PDB entry 8WYG | X-ray diffraction, 3.13 A resolution | chains C and D of the 4 polymer chains in the assembly

== Chain C (and D) ==
Protein: Bromodomain-containing protein 2
From: Homo sapiens
Notes: chain D of this document is another copy of the same molecule, construct and numbering; everything in this record applies to it too
UniProtKB: P25440 (BRD2_HUMAN); residue numbers follow UniProt; this construct covers 344-455
Chain sequence (136 residues; row label = number of the first residue in the row):
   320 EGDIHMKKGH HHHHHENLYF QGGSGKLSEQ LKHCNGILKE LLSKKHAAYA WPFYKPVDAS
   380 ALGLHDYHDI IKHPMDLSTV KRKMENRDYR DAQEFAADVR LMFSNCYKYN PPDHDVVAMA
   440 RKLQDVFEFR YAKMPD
Unresolved in the structure: 320-344, 455
Construct notes: expression tag (320-343)
Small-molecule neighbours:
  - XHN (2-[[5-[2-(4-fluoranyl-2,6-dimethyl-phenoxy)-5-(2-oxidanylpropan-2-yl)phenyl]-1-methyl-2-oxidanylidene-pyridin-4-yl]amino]-N-(4-oxidanylcyclohexyl)ethanamide), molecule 1: Ala-367, Trp-370, Met-438
  - XHN, molecule 2: Trp-370, Pro-371, Phe-372, Pro-375, Val-376, Asp-377, Leu-381, Leu-383, Cys-425, Tyr-428, Asn-429, His-433, Asp-434, Val-435, Met-438
Curated features (UniProtKB/Swiss-Prot):
  - mutagenesis: Val-376 (V376A: Abolished binding to histone H4 acetylated at 'Lys-12' (H4K12ac)), Leu-381 (L381A: Reduced binding to histone H4 acetylated at 'Lys-12' (H4K12ac)), Leu-383 (L383A: Reduced binding to histone H4 acetylated at 'Lys-12' (H4K12ac)), Asn-429 (N429A: Abolished binding to histone H4 acetylated at 'Lys-12' (H4K12ac))

== How chain C and chain D interact ==
Contacting residue pairs (31):
  Arg-419(C) with Arg-419(D)
  Ser-423(C) with Ala-451(D)
  Tyr-426(C) with Phe-448(D); Lys-452(D), hydrogen bond (backbone-side chain)
  Lys-427(C) with Ala-451(D); Lys-452(D), hydrogen bond (backbone-side chain)
  Asn-429(C) with Phe-448(D); Lys-452(D), hydrogen bond (backbone-side chain)
  Pro-430(C) with Phe-448(D)
  Pro-431(C) with Phe-448(D)
  Val-436(C) with Phe-448(D), hydrophobic
  Arg-440(C) with Asp-444(D), hydrogen bond (side chain-backbone); Phe-448(D)
  Gln-443(C) with Asp-444(D), hydrogen bond; Glu-447(D)
  Asp-444(C) with Arg-440(D), hydrogen bond (backbone-side chain); Asp-444(D)
  Glu-447(C) with Tyr-426(D); Gln-443(D); Glu-447(D)
  Phe-448(C) with Tyr-426(D); Asn-429(D); Pro-431(D), hydrophobic; Arg-440(D)
  Ala-451(C) with Ser-423(D); Tyr-426(D), hydrophobic; Lys-427(D), hydrogen bond (backbone-side chain)
  Lys-452(C) with Tyr-426(D), hydrogen bond (side chain-backbone); Lys-427(D), hydrogen bond (side chain-backbone); Asn-429(D), hydrogen bond (side chain-backbone)
  Met-453(C) with Lys-427(D), hydrogen bond (backbone-side chain)
Other interface residues (no listed pair), chain D (15 interface residues in all): Pro-430, Val-436

== Overview ==
16 residues of chain C and 15 residues of chain D are in contact, with 11 hydrogen bonds. Polar contacts
include Tyr-426(C)/Lys-452(D), Lys-427(C)/Lys-452(D) and Asn-429(C)/Lys-452(D). Chain C binds compound XHN.
Curated annotation (UniProt) lists 4 mutagenesis sites on chain C.
Chain C and chain D are both Bromodomain-containing protein 2 (Homo sapiens); the structure, Crystal Structure
of the second bromodomain of human BRD2 in complex with the inhibitor 22, was determined by X-ray diffraction,
deposited together with 8WXY, 8WY3 and 8WY7.
